6DZR - chains H and L; structure by X-ray diffraction, 2.40 A resolution.

# Chain H
Name: h38c2 heavy chain
From: Homo sapiens
Amino-acid sequence (220 residues; row label = number of the first residue in the row):
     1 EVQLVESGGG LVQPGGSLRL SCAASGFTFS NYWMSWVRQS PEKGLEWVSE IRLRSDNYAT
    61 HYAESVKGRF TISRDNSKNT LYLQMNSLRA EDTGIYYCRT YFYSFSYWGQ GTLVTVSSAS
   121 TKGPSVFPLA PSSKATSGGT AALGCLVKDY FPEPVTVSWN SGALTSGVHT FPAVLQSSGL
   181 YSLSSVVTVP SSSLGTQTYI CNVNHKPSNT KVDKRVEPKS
Cystine bridges: Cys22-Cys98, Cys145-Cys201
Residues lining bound ligands: citrate anion (FLC): Ser30, Asn31, Leu53, Arg54, Ser55, Asn76
What the authors report for this chain:
  - binding site for sulfate ion: Arg99
  - conformationally variable residues: Tyr101

# Chain L
Name: h38c2 light chain
From: Homo sapiens
Amino-acid sequence (218 residues; row label = number of the first residue in the row):
     1 ELQMTQSPSS LSASVGDRVT ITCRSSQSLL HTYGSPYLNW YLQKPGQSPK LLIYKVSNRF
    61 SGVPSRFSGS GSGTDFTLTI SSLQPEDFAV YFCSQGTHLP YTFGGGTKVE IKRTVAAPSV
   121 FIFPPSDEQL KSGTASVVCL LNNFYPREAK VQWKVDNALQ SGNSQESVTE QDSKDSTYSL
   181 SSTLTLSKAD YEKHKVYACE VTHQGLSSPV TKSFNRGE
Cystine bridges: Cys23-Cys93, Cys139-Cys199

# Interface between chain H and chain L
Pairs across the interface - 59 pairs, chain H then chain L:
  Gln39(H) - Gln43(L)  hydrogen bond
  Leu45(H) - Phe92(L)  hydrophobic
  Leu45(H) - Phe103(L)  hydrophobic
  Trp47(H) - Leu99(L)  hydrophobic
  Trp47(H) - Tyr101(L)
  Trp47(H) - Phe103(L)
  Glu50(H) - Tyr101(L)  hydrogen bond
  Arg52(H) - Tyr101(L)
  His61(H) - Leu99(L)
  Tyr97(H) - Gln43(L)  hydrogen bond
  Tyr97(H) - Gln47(L)
  Ser104(H) - Asn39(L)  hydrogen bond (backbone-side chain)
  Phe105(H) - Asn39(L)
  Phe105(H) - Leu51(L)  hydrophobic
  Phe105(H) - Tyr54(L)  hydrophobic
  Phe105(H) - Phe60(L)  hydrophobic
  Ser106(H) - Tyr41(L)  hydrogen bond (backbone-side chain)
  Trp108(H) - Tyr41(L)  hydrogen bond
  Trp108(H) - Pro49(L)
  Gly109(H) - Ser48(L)
  Gln110(H) - Ser48(L)  hydrogen bond
  Phe127(H) - Ser126(L)
  Phe127(H) - Gln129(L)
  Pro128(H) - Ser126(L)
  Pro128(H) - Glu128(L)
  Leu129(H) - Phe123(L)
  Ala130(H) - Phe123(L)
  Lys134(H) - Lys212(L)  hydrogen bond (backbone-side chain)
  Ala135(H) - Phe121(L)
  Ala135(H) - Ile122(L)
  Ser137(H) - Val120(L)
  Ser137(H) - Lys212(L)  hydrogen bond
  Ala142(H) - Phe121(L)  hydrophobic
  Ala142(H) - Phe123(L)
  Leu143(H) - Phe123(L)  hydrophobic
  Leu146(H) - Ser136(L)
  Lys148(H) - Gln129(L)
  Lys148(H) - Ser136(L)  hydrogen bond
  Lys148(H) - Thr185(L)
  His169(H) - Asn142(L)  hydrogen bond
  His169(H) - Asn143(L)
  His169(H) - Asp172(L)  salt bridge
  His169(H) - Ser179(L)  hydrogen bond
  Phe171(H) - Leu140(L)  hydrophobic
  Phe171(H) - Ser167(L)
  Phe171(H) - Thr169(L)
  Phe171(H) - Ser179(L)
  Phe171(H) - Leu180(L)
  Phe171(H) - Ser181(L)
  Pro172(H) - Ser167(L)  hydrogen bond (backbone-side chain)
  Pro172(H) - Val168(L)
  Val174(H) - Gln165(L)
  Val174(H) - Glu166(L)
  Val174(H) - Ser167(L)
  Leu175(H) - Gln165(L)  hydrogen bond (backbone-side chain)
  Gln176(H) - Gln165(L)
  Thr188(H) - Asn142(L)
  Lys219(H) - Pro124(L)
  Lys219(H) - Glu218(L)
Other interface residues (no listed pair), chain H (42 interface residues in all): Trp33, Val37, Glu46, Arg99, Tyr101, Pro131, Thr136, Thr140, Thr170, Val186
Other interface residues (no listed pair), chain L (43 interface residues in all): Lys55, Gly96, Thr97, Pro100, Thr134, Val138

# Overview
42 residues of chain H and 43 residues of chain L are in contact; the contacts include 14 hydrogen bonds and 1
salt bridge. Polar pairs include His169(H)-Asp172(L), Gln39(H)-Gln43(L) and Glu50(H)-Tyr101(L). Chain H binds
citrate anion. The paper reports a binding site for sulfate ion at Arg99(H); conformational variability at
Tyr101(H).
Here chain H is h38c2 heavy chain and chain L is h38c2 light chain, both from Homo sapiens. Entry 6DZR
(Crystal structure of h38C2 K99R mutation) was determined by X-ray diffraction.
